PDB entry 6SNL | X-ray diffraction, 3.13 A resolution | chains A and D

== Chain A (and D) ==
Protein: amine transaminase
Organism: Exophiala sideris
Notes: chain D of this document is another copy of the same molecule, construct and numbering; everything in this record applies to it too
UniProt: A0A0D1XFW6 (A0A0D1XFW6_9EURO); numbering as in UniProt (aligned over 1-339)
Chain sequence (347 residues; numbered 1 to 347; the number before each row is that of its first residue):
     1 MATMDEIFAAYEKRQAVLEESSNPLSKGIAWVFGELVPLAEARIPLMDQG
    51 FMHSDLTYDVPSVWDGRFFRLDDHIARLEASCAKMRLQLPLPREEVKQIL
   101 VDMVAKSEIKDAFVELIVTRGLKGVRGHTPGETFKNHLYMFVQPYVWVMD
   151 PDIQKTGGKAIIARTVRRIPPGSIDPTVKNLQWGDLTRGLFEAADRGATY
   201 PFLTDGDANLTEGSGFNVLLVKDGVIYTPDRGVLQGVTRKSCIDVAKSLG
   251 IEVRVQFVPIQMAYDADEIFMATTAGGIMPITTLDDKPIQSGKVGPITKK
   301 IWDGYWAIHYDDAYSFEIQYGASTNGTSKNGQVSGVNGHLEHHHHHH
Not modelled in the structure: 1-2, 321-347 (chain D: 1, 322-347)
Glycans and other covalent adducts: pyridoxal phosphate (PLP) linked to K179
Construct notes: expression tag (340-347)
Residues lining bound ligands: pyridoxal phosphate (PLP): Y58, H74, R77, R168, W183, L186, E212, G215, F216, N217, L234, G236, V237, T238, R239, A272, T273, T274

== How chain A and chain D interact ==
Pairs across the interface (93):
  L39(A) with M47(D), hydrophobic
  A42(A) with P45(D); L46(D), hydrogen bond (backbone-backbone)
  R43(A) with R43(D); I44(D); P45(D)
  I44(A) with R43(D); I44(D), hydrogen bond (backbone-backbone); L46(D), hydrophobic; F51(D), hydrophobic
  P45(A) with A42(D)
  L46(A) with A42(D), hydrogen bond (backbone-backbone); I44(D), hydrophobic; F141(D), hydrophobic
  M47(A) with L39(D), hydrophobic; F141(D), hydrophobic
  G50(A) with F51(D)
  F51(A) with I44(D), hydrophobic; G50(D); F51(D); L56(D), hydrophobic; I117(D), hydrophobic; L181(D)
  M52(A) with L181(D)
  H53(A) with L181(D); W183(D)
  S54(A) with S54(D), hydrogen bond; L181(D)
  D55(A) with T187(D)
  L56(A) with F51(D), hydrophobic
  R86(A) with F191(D); D195(D), salt bridge
  E115(A) with M52(D)
  I117(A) with F51(D), hydrophobic
  R120(A) with F191(D)
  V125(A) with L190(D), hydrophobic; F191(D), hydrophobic
  R126(A) with V146(D); W147(D), hydrogen bond (side chain-backbone); V148(D)
  F141(A) with L46(D), hydrophobic; M52(D), hydrophobic
  Q143(A) with M47(D)
  V146(A) with R126(D)
  W147(A) with R126(D), hydrogen bond (backbone-side chain)
  V148(A) with R126(D)
  V166(A) with G172(D); S173(D)
  R167(A) with G172(D), hydrogen bond (backbone-backbone); S173(D), hydrogen bond (backbone-side chain)
  R168(A) with S173(D), hydrogen bond (backbone-side chain)
  I169(A) with S173(D), hydrogen bond (backbone-side chain); I174(D), hydrophobic
  P170(A) with R167(D); P170(D)
  P171(A) with R188(D), hydrogen bond (backbone-side chain)
  G172(A) with V166(D); R167(D), hydrogen bond (backbone-backbone); R188(D), hydrogen bond (backbone-side chain)
  S173(A) with V166(D); R167(D), hydrogen bond (side chain-backbone); R168(D), hydrogen bond (side chain-backbone); I169(D), hydrogen bond (side chain-backbone); G184(D); D185(D); R188(D), hydrogen bond (backbone-side chain)
  I174(A) with G184(D); R188(D)
  D175(A) with R188(D)
  L181(A) with F51(D); M52(D); H53(D); S54(D)
  Q182(A) with Q182(D); W183(D); G184(D), hydrogen bond (side chain-backbone)
  W183(A) with H53(D); Q182(D)
  G184(A) with S173(D); I174(D); Q182(D), hydrogen bond (backbone-side chain)
  D185(A) with S173(D)
  T187(A) with D55(D)
  R188(A) with P171(D), hydrogen bond (side chain-backbone); G172(D), hydrogen bond (side chain-backbone); S173(D), hydrogen bond (side chain-backbone); I174(D); D175(D)
  L190(A) with R126(D)
  F191(A) with R86(D); R120(D); V125(D), hydrophobic
  D195(A) with R86(D), salt bridge
Also at the interface, not in a pair above, chain A (51 interface residues in all): M85, T119, F134, Y139, T165, A194
Also at the interface, not in a pair above, chain D (51 interface residues in all): A30, F33, M85, E115, T119, P130, Y139, T165

== Overview ==
Chain A and chain D each contribute 51 residues to their interface; the contacts include 22 hydrogen bonds and
2 salt bridges. Polar pairs include R86(A)-D195(D), S54(A)-S54(D) and R126(A)-W147(D). Covalently linked
pyridoxal phosphate: at K179(A).
Chain A and chain D are both amine transaminase (Exophiala sideris); the structure, (R)-selective amine
transaminase from Exophiala sideris, was determined by X-ray diffraction together with 6XU3 from the same
study.
